PDB entry 3QFT | X-ray diffraction, 1.40 A resolution | chain A

== Chain A ==
Name: NADPH--cytochrome P450 reductase
Organism: Homo sapiens
Notes: EC 1.6.2.4; fragment: FAD/NADPH domain
UniProtKB: P16435 (NCPR_HUMAN); residues 244-680 here correspond to UniProt positions 241-677 (UniProt number = residue number - 3)
Amino-acid sequence (458 residues; each row starts with the number of its first residue):
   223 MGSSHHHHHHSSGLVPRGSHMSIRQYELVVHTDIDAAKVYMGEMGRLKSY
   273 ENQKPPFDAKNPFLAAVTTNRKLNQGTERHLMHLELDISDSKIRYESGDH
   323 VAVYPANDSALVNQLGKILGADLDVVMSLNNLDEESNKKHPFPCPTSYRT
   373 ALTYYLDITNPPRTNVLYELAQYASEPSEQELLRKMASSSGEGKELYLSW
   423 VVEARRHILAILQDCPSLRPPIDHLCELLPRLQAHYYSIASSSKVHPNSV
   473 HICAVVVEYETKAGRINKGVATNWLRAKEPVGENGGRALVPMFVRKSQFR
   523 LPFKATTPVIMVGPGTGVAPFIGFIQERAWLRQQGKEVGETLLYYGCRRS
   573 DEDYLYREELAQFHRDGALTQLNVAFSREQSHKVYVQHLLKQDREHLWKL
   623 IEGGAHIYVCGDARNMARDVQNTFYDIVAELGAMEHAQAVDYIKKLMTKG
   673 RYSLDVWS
Unresolved in the structure: 223-245, 504-505
Sequence notes: expression tag (223-243); engineered mutation His457 (Arg454 in P16435)
Ligand contacts:
  - FAD (flavin-adenine dinucleotide): His322, Thr381, Asn382, Arg427, His457, Tyr458, Tyr459, Ser460, Cys475, Ala476, Val477, Val479, Tyr481, Lys490, Gly491, Val492, Ala493, Thr494, Arg517, Thr538, Ala541, Asp677, Trp679
  - NADP (NAP; NADP nicotinamide-adenine-dinucleotide phosphate): Arg301, Val477, Pro536, Gly537, Thr538, Gly568, Cys569, Arg570, Asp575, Ser599, Arg600, Lys605, Tyr607, Val608, Gln609, Asn637, Met638, Asp641
Curated features (UniProtKB/Swiss-Prot):
  - binding site (NADP(+)): Arg301, Thr538, Ser599, Arg600, Lys605 to Gln609, Asp641
  - binding site (FAD): Arg427, Cys475 to Val477, Tyr481, Gly491 to Thr494, Trp679
What the authors report for this chain:
  - disease-associated variants - V492E (6% of WT): decreased catalytic activity
  - disease-associated variants - V492E (< 5% of WT): decreased binding to flavin-adenine dinucleotide
  - disease-associated variants - V492E: decreased stability

== In short ==
Bound to chain A: flavin-adenine dinucleotide and NADP. UniProt lists 10 NADP+-binding residues and 10
FAD-binding residues. The paper reports that V492E reduces catalytic activity; V492E reduces binding to
flavin-adenine dinucleotide.
Chain A is NADPH--cytochrome P450 reductase (Homo sapiens); the structure, Crystal Structure of
NADPH-Cytochrome P450 Reductase (FAD/NADPH domain and R457H Mutant), was determined by X-ray diffraction (same
publication as 3QFS, 3QE2, 3QFC and 3QFR).
